PDB entry 1TWB | X-ray diffraction, 1.90 A resolution | chains A and C

Chain A:
Molecule: Stringent starvation protein B homolog
Organism: Haemophilus influenzae
Notes: fragment: Substrate binding domain
UniProt: P45206 (SSPB_HAEIN); residues 1-110 here = UniProt positions 1-110
Chain sequence (110 residues; row label = number of the first residue in the row):
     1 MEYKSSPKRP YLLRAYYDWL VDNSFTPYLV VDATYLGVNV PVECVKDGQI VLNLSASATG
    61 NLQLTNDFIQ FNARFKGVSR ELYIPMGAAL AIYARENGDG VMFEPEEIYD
Not modelled in the structure: 1-4
Sequence notes: engineered mutation Cys44 (Tyr in P45206)

Chain C:
Molecule: ssrA peptide
Notes: fragment: protease recognition tag; engineered mutation(s): A2C
Chain sequence (8 residues; each row starts with the number of its first residue):
   102 ACNDENYA

Chain A / chain C interface:
Disulfides between the chains: Cys44(A)-Cys103(C)
Contacting residue pairs - 29 pairs, chain A then chain C:
  Tyr28(A) - Ala102(C)
  Cys44(A) - Cys103(C)  disulfide
  Val51(A) - Ala102(C)
  Val51(A) - Cys103(C)  hydrogen bond (backbone-backbone)
  Leu52(A) - Asn104(C)
  Asn53(A) - Ala102(C)
  Asn53(A) - Asn104(C)  hydrogen bond (backbone-side chain)
  Ser57(A) - Glu106(C)
  Ser57(A) - Asn107(C)
  Ser57(A) - Tyr108(C)  hydrogen bond (backbone-backbone)
  Ala58(A) - Asn104(C)  hydrogen bond (backbone-side chain)
  Ala58(A) - Asp105(C)
  Ala58(A) - Glu106(C)
  Ala58(A) - Tyr108(C)
  Thr59(A) - Tyr108(C)
  Gly60(A) - Tyr108(C)
  Asn72(A) - Tyr108(C)
  Ala73(A) - Asn104(C)
  Ala73(A) - Tyr108(C)
  Arg74(A) - Asn104(C)
  Arg74(A) - Asp105(C)  hydrogen bond (backbone-backbone)
  Arg74(A) - Tyr108(C)  hydrogen bond (side chain-backbone)
  Phe75(A) - Cys103(C)  hydrophobic
  Phe75(A) - Asn104(C)
  Phe75(A) - Asp105(C)
  Lys76(A) - Asp105(C)  hydrogen bond (backbone-side chain)
  Gly77(A) - Asp105(C)  hydrogen bond (backbone-side chain)
  Ser79(A) - Tyr108(C)  hydrogen bond
  Arg95(A) - Glu106(C)  salt bridge
Interface residues without a listed pair, chain A (18 interface residues in all): Glu43
Interface residues without a listed pair, chain C (8 interface residues in all): Ala109

Overview:
18 residues of chain A and 8 residues of chain C are in contact; the contacts include 1 disulfide bond, 9
hydrogen bonds and 1 salt bridge. Among the polar pairs are Arg95(A)-Glu106(C), Asn53(A)-Asn104(C) and
Ala58(A)-Asn104(C).
Here chain A is Stringent starvation protein B homolog (Haemophilus influenzae) and chain C is ssrA peptide.
Entry 1TWB (SspB disulfide crosslinked to an ssrA degradation tag) was determined by X-ray diffraction.
